1SL2 - chains A and B of the 4 polymer chains in the assembly; structure by X-ray diffraction, 2.30 A resolution.

# Chain A
Name: DNA polymerase
Organism: Enterobacteria phage T7
Notes: EC 2.7.7.7; engineered mutation(s): DEL(118-123)
Reference sequence: P00581 (DPOL_BPT7); residue numbers follow UniProt; this construct covers 1-117, 124-704
Sequence (698 residues; numbered 1 to 704; 6 numbers in that range are skipped by the numbering (no residue carries them; nothing is unmodelled there); the number before each row is that of its first residue):
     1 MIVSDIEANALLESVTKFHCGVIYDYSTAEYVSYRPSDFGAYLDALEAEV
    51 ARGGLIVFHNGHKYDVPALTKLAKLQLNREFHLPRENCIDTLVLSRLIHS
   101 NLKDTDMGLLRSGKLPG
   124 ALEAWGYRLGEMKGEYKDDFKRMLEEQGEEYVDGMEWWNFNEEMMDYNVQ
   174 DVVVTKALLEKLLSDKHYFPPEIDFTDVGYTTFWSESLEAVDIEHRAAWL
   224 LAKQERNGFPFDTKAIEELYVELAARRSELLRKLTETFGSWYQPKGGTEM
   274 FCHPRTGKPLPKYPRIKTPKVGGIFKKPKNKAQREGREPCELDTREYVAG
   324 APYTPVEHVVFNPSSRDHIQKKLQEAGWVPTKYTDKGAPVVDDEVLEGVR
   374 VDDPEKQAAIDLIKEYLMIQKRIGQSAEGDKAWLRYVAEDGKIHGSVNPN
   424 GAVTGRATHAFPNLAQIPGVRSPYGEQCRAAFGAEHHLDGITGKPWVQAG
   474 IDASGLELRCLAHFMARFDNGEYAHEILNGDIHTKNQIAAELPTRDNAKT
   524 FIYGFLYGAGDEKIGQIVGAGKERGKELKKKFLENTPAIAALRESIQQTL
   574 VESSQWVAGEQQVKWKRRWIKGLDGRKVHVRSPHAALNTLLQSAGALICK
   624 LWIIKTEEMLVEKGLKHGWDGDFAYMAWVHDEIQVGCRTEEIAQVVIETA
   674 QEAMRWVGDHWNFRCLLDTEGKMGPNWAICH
Not modelled in the structure: 298-314, 531-533, 576-586
Metal / ion sites: Mg2+ site 1: Asp475, Asp654 (together with 2',3'-dideoxyadenosine-5'-triphosphate); Mg2+ site 2: Ala476, Asp654 (together with 2',3'-dideoxyadenosine-5'-triphosphate)
Ligand contacts: 2',3'-dideoxyadenosine-5'-triphosphate (DAD): Arg429, Asp475, Ala476, Ser477, Gly478, Leu479, Glu480, His506, Arg518, Lys522, Thr523, Tyr526, Tyr530, Asp654
UniProt features mapped onto this chain:
  - binding site (Mg(2+)): Asp5, Glu7, Asp174, Asp475, Ala476, Asp654
  - binding site (substrate): His506, Arg518, Lys522, Tyr526

# Chain B
Name: Thioredoxin 1
Organism: Escherichia coli
Reference sequence: P0AA25 (THIO_ECOLI); residue numbers follow UniProt; this construct covers 1-108
Sequence (108 residues; each row starts with the number of its first residue):
     1 SDKIIHLTDDSFDTDVLKADGAILVDFWAEWCGPCKMIAPILDEIADEYQ
    51 GKLTVAKLNIDQNPGTAPKYGIRGIPTLLLFKNGEVAATKVGALSKGQLK
   101 EFLDANLA
Not modelled in the structure: 1-2, 108

# How chain A and chain B interact
Contacting residue pairs (50; chain A residue first):
  Ser263(A) - Pro64(B)
  Tyr265(A) - Trp31(B)
  Tyr265(A) - Ala67(B)
  Tyr265(A) - Pro68(B)
  Tyr265(A) - Ile72(B)
  Pro267(A) - Trp31(B)
  Phe274(A) - Gly33(B)
  Phe274(A) - Met37(B)  hydrophobic
  Pro277(A) - Met37(B)  hydrophobic
  Tyr286(A) - Trp31(B)
  Tyr286(A) - Gly33(B)
  Tyr286(A) - Lys36(B)
  Pro287(A) - Trp31(B)
  Ile289(A) - Pro34(B)  hydrophobic
  Gly296(A) - Lys90(B)  hydrogen bond (backbone-side chain)
  Ile297(A) - Lys90(B)
  Ile297(A) - Gln98(B)
  Ile297(A) - Glu101(B)
  Ile297(A) - Phe102(B)  hydrophobic
  Leu315(A) - Asn106(B)
  Asp316(A) - Lys90(B)  hydrogen bond (backbone-side chain)
  Arg318(A) - Thr89(B)
  Arg318(A) - Lys90(B)  hydrogen bond (backbone-side chain)
  Glu319(A) - Thr89(B)
  Glu319(A) - Lys90(B)
  Glu319(A) - Val91(B)  hydrogen bond (backbone-backbone)
  Tyr320(A) - Lys90(B)
  Val321(A) - Lys90(B)
  Val321(A) - Leu94(B)  hydrophobic
  Val321(A) - Gln98(B)
  Ala324(A) - Gly92(B)
  Ala324(A) - Ala93(B)
  Ala324(A) - Leu94(B)  hydrophobic
  Pro325(A) - Pro34(B)
  Pro325(A) - Gly92(B)
  Pro325(A) - Ala93(B)  hydrogen bond (backbone-backbone)
  Tyr326(A) - Pro34(B)  hydrophobic
  Tyr326(A) - Gly74(B)
  Tyr326(A) - Ile75(B)
  Tyr326(A) - Val91(B)  hydrophobic
  Tyr326(A) - Gly92(B)
  Thr327(A) - Cys32(B)  hydrogen bond
  Thr327(A) - Pro34(B)
  Thr327(A) - Gly74(B)
  Thr327(A) - Ile75(B)  hydrogen bond (backbone-backbone)
  Pro328(A) - Arg73(B)
  Val329(A) - Trp31(B)  hydrophobic
  Val329(A) - Arg73(B)  hydrogen bond (backbone-backbone)
  Val329(A) - Gly74(B)
  His331(A) - Pro68(B)
Also at the interface, not in a pair above, chain A (25 interface residues in all): Gln266, Ala322
Also at the interface, not in a pair above, chain B (25 interface residues in all): Ile60, Ala105

# In short
The chain A/chain B interface involves 25 residues from each chain, with 8 hydrogen bonds. Among the polar
pairs are Gly296(A)-Lys90(B), Asp316(A)-Lys90(B) and Arg318(A)-Lys90(B). Bound to chain A:
2',3'-dideoxyadenosine-5'-triphosphate. UniProt lists 6 Mg2+-binding residues and 4 substrate-binding residues
on chain A.
Chain A is DNA polymerase (Enterobacteria phage T7) and chain B is Thioredoxin 1 (Escherichia coli); the
structure, Ternary 5' complex of T7 DNA polymerase with a DNA primer/template containing a cis-syn thymine
dimer ..., was determined by X-ray diffraction (same publication as 1SKS, 1SKW, 1SL0 and 1SL1).
